Entry 1N7F (X-ray diffraction, 1.80 A resolution); this record covers chains B and D of the 4 polymer chains in the assembly.

# Chain B
Molecule: AMPA receptor interacting protein GRIP
Source organism: Rattus norvegicus
Notes: fragment: sixth PDZ domain
UniProt: P97879 (GRIP1_RAT); residue numbers follow UniProt; this construct covers 665-761
Sequence (97 residues; numbered 665 to 761; the number before each row is that of its first residue):
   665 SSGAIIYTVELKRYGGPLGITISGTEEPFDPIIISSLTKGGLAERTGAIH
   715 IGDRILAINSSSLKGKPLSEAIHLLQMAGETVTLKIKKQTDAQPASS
Disordered / not traced: 665-667, 754-761
From the paper describing this entry:
  - specificity-determining residues: Ile736
  - mutagenesis - Y671D: abolished binding to another copy of this molecule
  - mutagenesis - R718D: unchanged binding to AMPA receptor interacting protein GRIP (chain B)
  - binding site for 8-mer peptide from interacting protein (liprin): Pro681 to Ile684

# Chain D
Molecule: 8-mer peptide from interacting protein (liprin)
Sequence (8 residues; row label = number of the first residue in the row):
     1 ATVRTYSC

# Chain B / chain D interface
Residue-residue contacts (26; chain B residue first):
  Pro681(B) with Cys8(D)
  Leu682(B) with Cys8(D), hydrogen bond (backbone-backbone)
  Gly683(B) with Cys8(D), hydrogen bond (backbone-backbone)
  Ile684(B) with Tyr6(D); Ser7(D); Cys8(D), hydrogen bond (backbone-backbone)
  Thr685(B) with Thr5(D); Tyr6(D); Ser7(D), hydrogen bond
  Ile686(B) with Arg4(D); Thr5(D); Tyr6(D), hydrogen bond (backbone-backbone)
  Ser687(B) with Arg4(D); Thr5(D)
  Gly688(B) with Val3(D); Arg4(D), hydrogen bond (backbone-backbone)
  Thr689(B) with Ala1(D); Thr2(D); Val3(D)
  Glu690(B) with Arg4(D)
  Glu691(B) with Ala1(D), hydrogen bond (side chain-backbone)
  Leu732(B) with Arg4(D)
  Ile736(B) with Tyr6(D), hydrophobic
  Leu739(B) with Tyr6(D), hydrophobic; Cys8(D), hydrophobic
  Gln740(B) with Tyr6(D)
Other interface residues (no listed pair), chain B (16 interface residues in all): Ser699
Interface features reported in the paper:
  - interface residues, chain B: Ser687(B)

# In short
Chain B and chain D form an interface of 16 and 8 residues respectively, with 7 hydrogen bonds. Among the
polar pairs are Gly683(B)-Cys8(D), Thr685(B)-Ser7(D) and Glu691(B)-Ala1(D). From the paper: a binding site for
8-mer peptide from interacting protein (liprin) at Pro681(B); Y671D of chain B abolishes binding to another
copy of this molecule.
Chain B is AMPA receptor interacting protein GRIP (Rattus norvegicus) and chain D is an 8-mer peptide from
interacting protein (liprin); the structure, Crystal structure of the sixth PDZ domain of GRIP1 in complex
with liprin C-terminal peptide, was determined by X-ray diffraction, deposited together with 1N7E.
